Entry 1FUK (X-ray diffraction, 1.75 A resolution); this record covers chain A.

[Chain A]
Name: Eukaryotic initiation factor 4A
From: Saccharomyces cerevisiae
Notes: fragment: carboxy terminal domain (residues 230-394)
Reference sequence: P10081 (IF4A_YEAST); residues 230-394 here = UniProt positions 230-394
Chain sequence (165 residues; row label = number of the first residue in the row):
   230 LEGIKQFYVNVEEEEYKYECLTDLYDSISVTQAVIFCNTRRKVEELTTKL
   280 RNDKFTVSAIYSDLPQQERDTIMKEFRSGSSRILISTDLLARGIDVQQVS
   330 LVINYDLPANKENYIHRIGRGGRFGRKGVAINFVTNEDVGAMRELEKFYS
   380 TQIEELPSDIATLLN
Disordered / not traced: 230-232, 352-356
Metal / ion sites: Zn2+: Glu-248, Asp-252, Glu-341, His-345
Reported in the primary citation:
  - Zn2+ coordination: Glu-248, Asp-252, Glu-341, His-345

[In short]
The Zn2+ site is built by Glu-248, Asp-252, Glu-341 and His-345. The paper reports Zn2+ coordination by
Glu-248, Asp-252 and Glu-341 among others.
Chain A is Eukaryotic initiation factor 4A (Saccharomyces cerevisiae); the structure, Crystal structure of the
carboxy terminal domain of yeast EIF4A, was determined by X-ray diffraction, deposited together with 1FUU.
